Entry 7UO9 (electron microscopy, 3.13 A resolution); this record covers chains T and D of the 6 polymer chains in the assembly.

== Chain T ==
Molecule: Template RNA
Sequence (55 nucleotides; row label = number of the first residue in the row):
    83 CUAUCCCCAUUUUGUUGUCAUGCUUCGCGUGGAGAAUGACGUAGCAUGCU
   133 ACGCG
Not modelled in the structure: 83-99, 135-137

== Chain D ==
Protein: Non-structural protein 8
Source organism: Severe acute respiratory syndrome coronavirus 2
UniProtKB: P0DTD1 (R1AB_SARS2); residues 1-198 here correspond to UniProt positions 3943-4140 (UniProt number = residue number + 3942)
Sequence (198 residues; row label = number of the first residue in the row):
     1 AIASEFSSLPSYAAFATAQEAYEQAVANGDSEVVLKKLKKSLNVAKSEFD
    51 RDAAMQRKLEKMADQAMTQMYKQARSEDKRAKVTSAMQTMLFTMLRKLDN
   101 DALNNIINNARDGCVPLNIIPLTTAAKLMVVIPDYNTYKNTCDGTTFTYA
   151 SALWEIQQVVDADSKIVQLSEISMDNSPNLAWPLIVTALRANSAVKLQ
Not modelled in the structure: 1-5, 192-198
Curated features (UniProtKB/Swiss-Prot):
  - site: Gln-198 (Cleavage)

== Interface between chain T and chain D ==
Pairs across the interface - 5 pairs, chain T then chain D:
  G111(T) / Lys-61(D)  salt bridge to the phosphate
  A121(T) / Asn-43(D)  phosphate contact
  A121(T) / Ser-47(D)  hydrogen bond to the sugar
  C122(T) / Lys-40(D)  phosphate contact
  C122(T) / Asn-43(D)  hydrogen bond to the phosphate
Also at the interface, not in a pair above, chain T (5 interface residues in all): C110, U112
Also at the interface, not in a pair above, chain D (6 interface residues in all): Val-44, Gln-65

== Summary ==
5 residues of chain T and 6 residues of chain D are in contact; the contacts include 2 hydrogen bonds and 1
salt bridge. Polar pairs include A121(T)/Ser-47(D), C122(T)/Asn-43(D) and G111(T)/Lys-61(D).
Here chain T is Template RNA and chain D is Non-structural protein 8 (Severe acute respiratory syndrome
coronavirus 2). Entry 7UO9 (SARS-CoV-2 replication-transcription complex bound to UTP, in a pre-catalytic
state) was determined by electron microscopy together with 7UO4, 7UO7 and 7UOE from the same study.
